Entry 6KOB (X-ray diffraction, 3.60 A resolution); this record covers chains A and B of the 4 polymer chains in the assembly.

== Chain A ==
Name: AA3-600 quinol oxidase subunit I
Source organism: Bacillus subtilis
Reference sequence: A0A063X8D0 (A0A063X8D0_BACIU); residues 1-649 here = UniProt positions 1-649
Chain sequence (655 residues; numbered 1 to 655; the number before each row is that of its first residue):
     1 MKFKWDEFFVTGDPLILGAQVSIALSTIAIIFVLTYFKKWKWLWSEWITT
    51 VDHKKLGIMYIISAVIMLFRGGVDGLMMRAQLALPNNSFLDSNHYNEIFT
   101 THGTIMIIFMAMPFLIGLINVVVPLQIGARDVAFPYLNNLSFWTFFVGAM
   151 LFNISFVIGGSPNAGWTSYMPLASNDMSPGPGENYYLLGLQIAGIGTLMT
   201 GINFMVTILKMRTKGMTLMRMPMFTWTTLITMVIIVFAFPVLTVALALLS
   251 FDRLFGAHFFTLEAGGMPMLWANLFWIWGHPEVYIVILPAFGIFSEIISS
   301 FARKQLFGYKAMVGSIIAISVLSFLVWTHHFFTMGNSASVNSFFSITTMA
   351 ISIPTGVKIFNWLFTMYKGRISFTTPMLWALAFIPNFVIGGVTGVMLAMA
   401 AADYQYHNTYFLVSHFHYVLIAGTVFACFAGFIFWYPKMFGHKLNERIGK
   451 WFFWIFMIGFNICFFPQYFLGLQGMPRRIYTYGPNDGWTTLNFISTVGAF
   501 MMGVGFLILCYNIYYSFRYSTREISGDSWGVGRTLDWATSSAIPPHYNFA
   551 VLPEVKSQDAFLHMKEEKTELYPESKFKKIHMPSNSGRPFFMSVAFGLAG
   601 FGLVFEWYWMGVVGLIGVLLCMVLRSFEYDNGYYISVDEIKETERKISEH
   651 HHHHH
Not modelled in the structure: 1-13, 517-529, 634-655
Sequence notes: expression tag (650-655)
Ion coordination: heme a Fe: His102, His417; Cu ion: His280, His329, His330
Ligand contacts:
  - heme a (HEA), molecule 1: Leu68, Phe69, Gly72, Val73, Gly75, Leu76, Met78, Arg79, Leu82, Tyr95, Phe99, Thr100, His102, Gly103, Met106, Ile107, Met110, Gly165, Trp166, Tyr410, Val413, Phe416, His417, Leu420, Ile421, Val425, Cys463, Phe464, Gln467, Arg477, Arg478, Ile479, Ala499, Met502, Gly503, Phe506
  - heme a (HEA), molecule 2: Trp166, Thr167, Trp276, Val283, Tyr284, Ile287, His329, His330, Phe331, Thr348, Ser352, Ile353, Thr355, Gly356, Ile359, Phe360, Phe387, Val388, Gly391, Val392, Gly394, Val395, Leu397, Ala398, Asp403, His407, Asn408, Leu412, His415, Phe416, Val419, Leu420, Arg477
  - menaquinone-7 (MQ7): Gln20, Ile23, Thr27, Ile31, Ile66, Arg70, Val73, Phe146, Met150, Asn153, Phe156
Reported in the primary citation:
  - binding site for menaquinone-7: Val73, Phe156
  - catalytic residues: Asn120, Asp131, Asn138, Ser141, Thr197, Thr200, Asn203, Thr207, Glu282, Tyr284, Ser295, Thr355, Lys358
  - mutagenesis - H94F: decreased catalytic activity on DMNH2
  - mutagenesis - D74H, D74N, H94D: decreased catalytic activity
  - mutagenesis - R70H, H94D, H94F, E97Q: increased catalytic activity on 30 muM HQNO

== Chain B ==
Name: Quinol oxidase subunit 2
Source organism: Bacillus subtilis
Notes: EC 1.10.3.-
Reference sequence: A0A2I7T8S1 (A0A2I7T8S1_BACIU); residues 1-296 here correspond to UniProt positions 26-321 (UniProt number = residue number + 25)
Chain sequence (296 residues; row label = number of the first residue in the row):
     1 CSNASVLDPKGPVAEQQSDLILLSIGFMLFIVGVVFVLFTIILVKYRDRK
    51 GKDNGSYNPEIHGNTFLEVVWTVIPILIVIALSVPTVQTIYSLEKAPEAT
   101 KDKEPLVVYATSVDWKWVFSYPEQDIETVNYLNIPVDRPILFKISSADSM
   151 ASLWIPQLGGQKYAMAGMLMDQYLQADKVGTYEGRNANFTGEHFADQEFD
   201 VNAVTEKDFNSWVKKTQNEAPKLTKEKYDELMLPENVDELTFSSTHLKYV
   251 DHGQDAEYAMEARKRLGYQAVSPHSKTDPFENVKKNEFKKSDDTEE
Not modelled in the structure: 1-15, 51-64, 218-220, 289-296
Ligand contacts: heme a (HEA): Val32, Phe36, Trp71, Pro75, Ile78

== How chain A and chain B interact ==
Residue-residue contacts (102):
  Ser92(A) - Glu192(B)
  Asn93(A) - Glu192(B)
  Asn96(A) - Thr190(B)  hydrogen bond
  Asn96(A) - Gly191(B)
  Asn96(A) - Glu192(B)
  Phe99(A) - Thr190(B)
  Pro171(A) - Asp148(B)
  Leu172(A) - Phe189(B)
  Leu172(A) - Thr190(B)
  Leu172(A) - Gly191(B)
  Leu172(A) - Phe194(B)  hydrophobic
  Asn175(A) - Lys264(B)
  Asp176(A) - Asp148(B)
  Asp176(A) - Ser149(B)
  Asp176(A) - Arg263(B)  salt bridge
  Ser178(A) - Ala270(B)
  Pro179(A) - Ser272(B)
  Leu262(A) - Ala147(B)
  Leu262(A) - Asp148(B)
  Leu262(A) - Ala166(B)
  Leu262(A) - Ala256(B)
  Glu263(A) - Glu257(B)
  Glu263(A) - Met260(B)
  Pro268(A) - Ala166(B)
  Met269(A) - Met165(B)  hydrophobic
  Arg303(A) - Arg49(B)
  Phe307(A) - Thr65(B)
  Lys310(A) - Thr65(B)  hydrogen bond (side chain-backbone)
  Lys310(A) - Glu68(B)
  Ala311(A) - Glu68(B)
  Thr333(A) - Gln161(B)
  Thr333(A) - Lys162(B)
  Thr333(A) - Tyr163(B)  hydrogen bond (backbone-backbone)
  Met334(A) - Tyr163(B)  hydrophobic
  Met334(A) - Met165(B)  hydrophobic
  Gly335(A) - Lys162(B)
  Ala338(A) - Ile90(B)
  Ala338(A) - Tyr91(B)  hydrophobic
  Ser339(A) - Tyr91(B)
  Ser342(A) - Val87(B)
  Ser345(A) - Thr86(B)
  Ile346(A) - Ser83(B)
  Ile346(A) - Val87(B)  hydrophobic
  Met349(A) - Val79(B)  hydrophobic
  Ile353(A) - Pro75(B)
  Ile353(A) - Val79(B)  hydrophobic
  Val357(A) - Glu68(B)
  Val357(A) - Trp71(B)  hydrophobic
  Ile359(A) - Phe36(B)  hydrophobic
  Phe360(A) - Phe36(B)  hydrophobic
  Phe360(A) - Phe39(B)  hydrophobic
  Phe360(A) - Trp71(B)  hydrophobic
  Leu363(A) - Phe36(B)  hydrophobic
  Phe364(A) - Leu67(B)  hydrophobic
  Tyr367(A) - Phe39(B)  hydrogen bond (side chain-backbone)
  Tyr367(A) - Thr40(B)  hydrogen bond (side chain-backbone)
  Tyr367(A) - Leu43(B)
  Tyr367(A) - Val44(B)  hydrophobic
  Tyr367(A) - Arg47(B)
  Lys368(A) - Arg47(B)
  Arg370(A) - Arg49(B)
  Ile371(A) - Arg47(B)
  Ile371(A) - Asp48(B)
  Phe373(A) - Val44(B)  hydrophobic
  Phe373(A) - Asp48(B)
  Val392(A) - Leu29(B)
  Val395(A) - Leu29(B)  hydrophobic
  Met396(A) - Ile25(B)  hydrophobic
  Met396(A) - Leu29(B)  hydrophobic
  Met399(A) - Ile21(B)  hydrophobic
  Met399(A) - Leu82(B)  hydrophobic
  Met399(A) - Thr86(B)
  Ala400(A) - Thr86(B)
  Ala400(A) - Ile90(B)
  Ala401(A) - Ser18(B)
  Ala401(A) - Thr86(B)
  Ala401(A) - Thr89(B)
  Ala401(A) - Ile90(B)
  Ala402(A) - Ile21(B)  hydrophobic
  Ala402(A) - Leu22(B)  hydrophobic
  Tyr404(A) - Ile90(B)
  Tyr404(A) - Gly160(B)
  Tyr404(A) - Gln161(B)
  Gln405(A) - Trp154(B)  hydrogen bond (backbone-side chain)
  Gln405(A) - Gly159(B)
  Tyr406(A) - Leu22(B)  hydrophobic
  His407(A) - Tyr163(B)  hydrogen bond
  Asn408(A) - Ala187(B)
  Asn408(A) - Phe189(B)
  Thr409(A) - Trp154(B)
  Gly474(A) - Trp154(B)
  Pro476(A) - Trp154(B)  hydrophobic
  Pro476(A) - Arg185(B)
  Arg477(A) - Asn188(B)
  Arg478(A) - Asn188(B)  hydrogen bond (backbone-side chain)
  Arg478(A) - Thr190(B)
  Ile479(A) - Arg185(B)
  Ile479(A) - Asn188(B)
  Ile479(A) - Ala195(B)  hydrophobic
  Tyr480(A) - Glu192(B)
  Tyr480(A) - Ala195(B)  hydrophobic
  Tyr480(A) - Asp196(B)
Also at the interface, not in a pair above, chain A (63 interface residues in all): Asn163, Tyr169, Gly356, Gly471, Thr481, Tyr482
Also at the interface, not in a pair above, chain B (62 interface residues in all): Val32, Leu93, Glu94, Asp114, Met150, Pro156, Met170, Val271

== In short ==
The interface between chain A and chain B involves 63 residues on one side and 62 on the other, with 8
hydrogen bonds and 1 salt bridge. Among the polar pairs are Asp176(A)-Arg263(B), Asn96(A)-Thr190(B) and
Lys310(A)-Thr65(B). The paper reports catalytic residues Asn120(A), Asp131(A) and Asn138(A) among others;
R70H, H94D and H94F of chain A, among others, increase catalytic activity on 30 muM HQNO; 6 substitutions were
tested in all.
Here chain A is AA3-600 quinol oxidase subunit I and chain B is Quinol oxidase subunit 2, both from Bacillus
subtilis. Entry 6KOB (X-ray Structure of the proton-pumping cytochrome aa3-600 menaquinol oxidase from
Bacillus subtilis) was determined by X-ray diffraction together with 6KOC and 6KOE from the same study.
